5C50 - chains A and B; structure by X-ray diffraction, 1.63 A resolution.

# Chain A
Protein: Autophagy-related protein 101
From: Homo sapiens
UniProt: Q9BSB4 (ATGA1_HUMAN); numbering as in UniProt (aligned over 1-198)
Amino-acid sequence (198 residues; row label = number of the first residue in the row):
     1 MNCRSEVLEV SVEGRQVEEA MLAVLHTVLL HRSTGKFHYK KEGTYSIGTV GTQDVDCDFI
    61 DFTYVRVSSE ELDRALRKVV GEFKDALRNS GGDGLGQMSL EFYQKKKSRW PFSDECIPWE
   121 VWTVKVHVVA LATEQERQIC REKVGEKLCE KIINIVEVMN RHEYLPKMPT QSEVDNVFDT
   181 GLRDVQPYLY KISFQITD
Ligand contacts:
  - benzamidine (BEN), molecule 1: Glu9, Val10, Ser11, Leu95, Gly96, Lys125, Val126, His127
  - benzamidine (BEN), molecule 2: Tyr45, Ser46, Ile47
  - benzamidine (BEN), molecule 3: Asp56, Cys57, Thr63
  - benzamidine (BEN), molecule 4: Leu131, Ala132, Thr133, Glu134, Arg137
UniProt features mapped onto this chain:
  - region: Ile152 to Val156 (Important for interaction with ATG13)
  - mutagenesis: His31 (H31S: Impairs interaction with ATG13; when associated with R-54), Asp54 (D54R: Impairs interaction with ATG13; when associated with S-31), Ile152 (I152D: Abolishes interaction with ATG13; when associated with D-153 and D-156), Ile153 (I153D: Abolishes interaction with ATG13; when associated with D-152 and D-156), Val156 (V156D: Abolishes interaction with ATG13; when associated with D-152 and D-152)
What the authors report for this chain:
  - conformationally variable residues (side-chain flip): Trp110, Phe112
  - contacts within the chain: Gln104-Trp110, Lys107-Trp110, Arg109-Trp110, Trp110-Phe112, Phe112-Ile117
  - mutagenesis - H31S/D54R, T49A/T52A/D54R, I152D/I153D/V156D: abolished binding to Autophagy-related protein 13 (chain B)
  - mutagenesis - H31S, D54R: unchanged binding to Autophagy-related protein 13 (chain B)
  - binding site for benzamidine: Tyr45, Ile47, Asp56, Thr63

# Chain B
Protein: Autophagy-related protein 13
From: Homo sapiens
UniProt: O75143 (ATG13_HUMAN); residues 12-200 here = UniProt positions 12-200
Amino-acid sequence (194 residues; row label = number of the first residue in the row; note: 12 numbers in that range are skipped by the numbering (no residue carries them; nothing is unmodelled there); numbers below 1 keep their minus sign (Gly-5 is residue -5)):
    -5 GAMGS
    12 DLDKFIKFFA LKTVQVIVQA RLGEKICTRS SSSPTGSDWF NLAIKDIPEV THEAKKALAG
    72 QLPAVGRSMC VEISLKTSEG DSMELEIWCL EMNEKCDKEI KVSYTVYNRL SLLLKSLLAI
   132 TRVTPAYRLS RKQGHEYVIL YRIYFGEVQL SGLGEGFQTV RVGTVGTPVG TITLSCAYRI
   192 NLAFMSTRQ
Unresolved in the structure: -5 to -2, 196-200
Differences from the reference sequence: expression tag (-5 to -1)
Ligand contacts:
  - benzamidine (BEN), molecule 1: Phe16, Ser114, Tyr115, Tyr118
  - benzamidine (BEN), molecule 2: Gln30, Leu33, Lys56, Asp57, Ile58, Pro59
  - benzamidine (BEN), molecule 3: Arg139, Arg142, Lys143
UniProt features mapped onto this chain:
  - region: Ser127 to Val134 (Important for interaction with ATG101)
  - mutagenesis: Ser127 (S127H: Abolishes interaction with ATG101; when associated with D-133), Ile131 (I131D: Decreases interaction with ATG101; when associated with D-134), Arg133 (R133D: Abolishes interaction with ATG101; when associated with H-127), Val134 (V134D: Decreases interaction with ATG101; when associated with D-131)
What the authors report for this chain:
  - mutagenesis - S127H/R133D: abolished binding to Autophagy-related protein 101 (chain A)
  - mutagenesis - I131D/V134D: decreased binding to Autophagy-related protein 101 (chain A)
  - binding site for benzamidine: Ser114, Tyr115, Tyr118, Arg139, Arg142, Lys143

# Interface between chain A and chain B
Residue-residue contacts (62):
  Leu30(A) - Lys126(B)
  His31(A) - Leu123(B)
  His31(A) - Lys126(B)
  His31(A) - Ser127(B)  hydrogen bond
  Ser33(A) - Lys126(B)  hydrogen bond (backbone-side chain)
  Thr34(A) - Tyr115(B)
  Lys36(A) - Ser43(B)
  His38(A) - Ser43(B)  hydrogen bond (side chain-backbone)
  Tyr45(A) - Tyr115(B)
  Ser46(A) - Pro45(B)
  Ile47(A) - Pro45(B)
  Ile47(A) - Asn52(B)
  Ile47(A) - Tyr115(B)
  Gly48(A) - Ser42(B)
  Gly48(A) - Ser43(B)
  Gly48(A) - Asn52(B)
  Thr49(A) - Ser41(B)
  Thr49(A) - Ser42(B)  hydrogen bond (backbone-backbone)
  Thr49(A) - Thr46(B)  hydrogen bond
  Thr49(A) - Asn52(B)
  Thr49(A) - Leu53(B)
  Thr49(A) - Ala54(B)
  Val50(A) - Ser41(B)
  Val50(A) - Asn52(B)  hydrogen bond (backbone-backbone)
  Val50(A) - Leu53(B)
  Val50(A) - Ala54(B)  hydrogen bond (backbone-backbone)
  Gly51(A) - Thr39(B)
  Gly51(A) - Arg40(B)
  Gly51(A) - Ser41(B)  hydrogen bond (backbone-side chain)
  Thr52(A) - Cys38(B)
  Thr52(A) - Thr39(B)  hydrogen bond (backbone-backbone)
  Gln53(A) - Ile37(B)
  Gln53(A) - Cys38(B)
  Asp54(A) - Lys36(B)
  Asp54(A) - Ile37(B)  hydrogen bond (side chain-backbone)
  Asp54(A) - Arg133(B)  salt bridge
  Asp56(A) - Lys36(B)  salt bridge
  Asp56(A) - Arg142(B)  salt bridge
  Asp61(A) - Arg139(B)  salt bridge
  Phe62(A) - Val134(B)  hydrophobic
  Phe62(A) - Arg139(B)
  Thr63(A) - Arg133(B)
  Thr63(A) - Tyr138(B)
  Thr63(A) - Arg142(B)
  Val65(A) - Leu129(B)
  Val65(A) - Arg133(B)
  Ser68(A) - Thr39(B)  hydrogen bond (side chain-backbone)
  Ser68(A) - Ser41(B)  hydrogen bond (backbone-side chain)
  Cys149(A) - Val134(B)  hydrogen bond (side chain-backbone)
  Ile152(A) - Val134(B)  hydrophobic
  Ile153(A) - Ile131(B)  hydrophobic
  Ile153(A) - Val134(B)  hydrophobic
  Ile153(A) - Val171(B)  hydrophobic
  Val156(A) - Ser127(B)
  Val156(A) - Ile131(B)  hydrophobic
  Val156(A) - Val173(B)
  Asn160(A) - Arg120(B)
  Asn160(A) - Gly174(B)
  Asn160(A) - Thr175(B)  hydrogen bond (side chain-backbone)
  Met168(A) - Tyr115(B)  hydrophobic
  Arg183(A) - Ser43(B)
  Asp184(A) - Ser41(B)
Interface residues without a listed pair, chain A (35 interface residues in all): Thr27, Arg32, Phe37, Glu157, Leu165
Interface residues without a listed pair, chain B (34 interface residues in all): Ser44, Asp49, Asn119, Ala130, Arg172
From the paper, about this interface:
  - residue pairs: His31(A)-Ser127(B) (hydrogen bond), Asp54(A)-Arg133(B) (salt bridge)
  - interface residues, chain A: Thr63(A)

# Summary
35 residues of chain A face 34 of chain B across their interface; the contacts include 14 hydrogen bonds and 4
salt bridges. Polar contacts include Asp54(A)-Arg133(B), Asp56(A)-Lys36(B) and Asp56(A)-Arg142(B). The paper
describes a hydrogen bond between His31(A) and Ser127(B); a salt bridge between Asp54(A) and Arg133(B). The
paper reports a binding site for benzamidine at Tyr45(A), Ile47(A) and Ser114(B) among others; H31S/D54R,
T49A/T52A/D54R and I152D/I153D/V156D of chain A abolish binding to Autophagy-related protein 13 (chain B); 7
substitutions were tested in all.
Chain A is Autophagy-related protein 101 and chain B is Autophagy-related protein 13, both from Homo sapiens;
the structure, Crystal structure of the complex of human Atg101-Atg13 HORMA domain, was determined by X-ray
diffraction.
